PDB entry 8OF4 | electron microscopy, 2.94 A resolution | chains E and I of the 11 polymer chains in the assembly

== Chain E ==
Name: Histone H3.2
From: Xenopus laevis
Reference sequence: P84233 (H32_XENLA); residues 0-135 here correspond to UniProt positions 1-136 (UniProt number = residue number + 1)
Amino-acid sequence (136 residues; each row starts with the number of its first residue; numbering starts at 0):
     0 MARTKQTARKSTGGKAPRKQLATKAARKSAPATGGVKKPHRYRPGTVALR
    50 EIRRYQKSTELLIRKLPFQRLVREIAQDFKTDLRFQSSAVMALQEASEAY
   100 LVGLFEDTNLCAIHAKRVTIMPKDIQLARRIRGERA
Not modelled in the structure: 0-37
Curated features (UniProtKB/Swiss-Prot):
  - modified residue: Arg2 (Asymmetric dimethylarginine), Thr3 (Phosphothreonine), Lys4 (Allysine), Gln5 (5-glutamyl dopamine), Thr6 (Phosphothreonine), Arg8 (Citrulline), Lys9 (N6,N6,N6-trimethyllysine), Ser10 (ADP-ribosylserine), Thr11 (Phosphothreonine), Lys14 (N6-(2-hydroxyisobutyryl)lysine), Arg17 (Asymmetric dimethylarginine), Lys18 (N6-(2-hydroxyisobutyryl)lysine), Lys23 (N6-(2-hydroxyisobutyryl)lysine), Arg26 (Citrulline), Lys27 (N6,N6,N6-trimethyllysine), Ser28 (ADP-ribosylserine), Lys36 (N6,N6,N6-trimethyllysine), Lys37 (N6-methyllysine), Tyr41 (Phosphotyrosine), Lys56 (N6,N6,N6-trimethyllysine) and 8 more in UniProt
  - lipidation: Cys110 (S-palmitoyl cysteine)

== Chain I ==
Molecule: 145-nt DNA strand
From: Xenopus laevis
Sequence (145 nucleotides; each row starts with the number of its first residue; numbers below 1 keep their minus sign (DA-72 is residue -72)):
   -72 ATCAGAATCCCGGTGCCGAGGCCGCTCAATTGGTCGTAGACAGCTCTAGC
   -22 ACCGCTTAAACGCACGTACGCGCTGTCCCCCGCGTTTTAACCGCCAAGGG
    28 GATTACTCCCTAGTCTCCAGGCACGTGTCAGATATATACATCGAT

== Chain E / chain I interface ==
Contacting residue pairs (18):
  Arg40(E) with DG9(I), hydrogen bond to the base; DC10(I), sugar contact
  Tyr41(E) with DC10(I), hydrogen bond to the phosphate
  Pro43(E) with DC8(I), phosphate contact; DG9(I), sugar contact
  Gly44(E) with DC8(I), hydrogen bond to the phosphate; DG9(I), hydrogen bond to the phosphate
  Thr45(E) with DG9(I), phosphate contact
  Val46(E) with DG9(I), hydrogen bond to the phosphate; DC10(I), phosphate contact
  Ala47(E) with DG9(I), hydrogen bond to the phosphate
  Arg63(E) with DA17(I), hydrogen bond to the phosphate; DC18(I), salt bridge to the phosphate
  Lys64(E) with DC18(I), hydrogen bond to the phosphate
  Leu65(E) with DC18(I), hydrogen bond to the phosphate
  Arg69(E) with DA17(I), salt bridge to the phosphate
  Arg83(E) with DG26(I), phosphate contact; DG27(I), phosphate contact
Interface residues without a listed pair, chain E (16 interface residues in all): His39, Arg42, Pro66, Lys115
Interface residues without a listed pair, chain I (8 interface residues in all): DC-2

== Overview ==
The interface between chain E and chain I involves 16 residues on one side and 8 on the other; the contacts
include 9 hydrogen bonds and 2 salt bridges. Among the polar pairs are Arg40(E)-DG9(I), Tyr41(E)-DC10(I) and
Gly44(E)-DC8(I).
Chain E is Histone H3.2 and chain I is a 145-nt DNA strand, both from Xenopus laevis; the structure,
Nucleosome Bound human SIRT6 (Composite), was determined by electron microscopy.
